3J9T - chains P and b of the 28 polymer chains in the assembly; structure by electron microscopy, 6.90 A resolution (low resolution: residue-level contacts below are approximate; hydrogen-bond / salt-bridge calls are withheld).

[Chain P]
Name: V-type proton ATPase subunit H
Source organism: Saccharomyces cerevisiae
Reference sequence: P41807 (VATH_YEAST); numbering as in UniProt (aligned over 1-478)
Sequence (478 residues; numbered 1 to 478; the number before each row is that of its first residue):
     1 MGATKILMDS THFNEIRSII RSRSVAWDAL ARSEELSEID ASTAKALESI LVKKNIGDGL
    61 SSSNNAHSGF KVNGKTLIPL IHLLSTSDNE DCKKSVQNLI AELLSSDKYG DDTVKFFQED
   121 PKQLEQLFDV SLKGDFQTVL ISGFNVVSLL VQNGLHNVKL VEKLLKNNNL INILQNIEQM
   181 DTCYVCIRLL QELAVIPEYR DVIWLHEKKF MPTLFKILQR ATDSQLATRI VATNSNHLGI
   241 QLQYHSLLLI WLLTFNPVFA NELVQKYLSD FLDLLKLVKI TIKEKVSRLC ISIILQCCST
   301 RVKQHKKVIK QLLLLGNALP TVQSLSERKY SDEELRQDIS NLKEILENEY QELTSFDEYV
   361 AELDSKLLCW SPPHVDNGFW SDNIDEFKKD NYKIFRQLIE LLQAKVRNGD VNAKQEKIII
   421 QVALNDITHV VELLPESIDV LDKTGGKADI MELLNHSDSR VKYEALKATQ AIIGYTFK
Disordered / not traced: 56-72
Curated features (UniProtKB/Swiss-Prot):
  - mutagenesis: Lys-405 to Ile-418 (Increases the ATPase activity of membrane-detached V-ATPase V1, appears to have no effect on cell population growth), Asp-410 (D410A: Appears to have no effect on the ATPase activity of membrane-detached V-ATPase V1 or on cell population growth)

[Chain b]
Name: V-type proton ATPase subunit a, vacuolar isoform
Source organism: Saccharomyces cerevisiae
Reference sequence: P32563 (VPH1_YEAST); residue numbers follow UniProt; this construct covers 1-840
Sequence (840 residues; each row starts with the number of its first residue):
     1 MAEKEEAIFR SAEMALVQFY IPQEISRDSA YTLGQLGLVQ FRDLNSKVRA FQRTFVNEIR
    61 RLDNVERQYR YFYSLLKKHD IKLYEGDTDK YLDGSGELYV PPSGSVIDDY VRNASYLEER
   121 LIQMEDATDQ IEVQKNDLEQ YRFILQSGDE FFLKGDNTDS TSYMDEDMID ANGENIAAAI
   181 GASVNYVTGV IARDKVATLE QILWRVLRGN LFFKTVEIEQ PVYDVKTREY KHKNAFIVFS
   241 HGDLIIKRIR KIAESLDANL YDVDSSNEGR SQQLAKVNKN LSDLYTVLKT TSTTLESELY
   301 AIAKELDSWF QDVTREKAIF EILNKSNYDT NRKILIAEGW IPRDELATLQ ARLGEMIARL
   361 GIDVPSIIQV LDTNHTPPTF HRTNKFTAGF QSICDCYGIA QYREINAGLP TIVTFPFMFA
   421 IMFGDMGHGF LMTLAALSLV LNEKKINKMK RGEIFDMAFT GRYIILLMGV FSMYTGFLYN
   481 DIFSKTMTIF KSGWKWPDHW KKGESITATS VGTYPIGLDW AWHGTENALL FSNSYKMKLS
   541 ILMGFIHMTY SYFFSLANHL YFNSMIDIIG NFIPGLLFMQ GIFGYLSVCI VYKWAVDWVK
   601 DGKPAPGLLN MLINMFLSPG TIDDELYPHQ AKVQVFLLLM ALVCIPWLLL VKPLHFKFTH
   661 KKKSHEPLPS TEADASSEDL EAQQLISAMD ADDAEEEEVG SGSHGEDFGD IMIHQVIHTI
   721 EFCLNCVSHT ASYLRLWALS LAHAQLSSVL WTMTIQIAFG FRGFVGVFMT VALFAMWFAL
   781 TCAVLVLMEG TSAMLHSLRL HWVESMSKFF VGEGLPYEPF AFEYKDMEVA VASASSSASS
Disordered / not traced: 1-13, 152-175, 221-233, 363-840
Curated features (UniProtKB/Swiss-Prot):
  - modified residue: Ala-2 (N-acetylalanine)
  - mutagenesis: Asp-425 (D425N: Reduces assembly of V-ATPase complexes and reduces ATPase activity of the assembled complexes), Lys-538 (K538A: Reduces assembly of V-ATPase complexes), Lys-593 (K593A: Reduces ATPase activity), Gln-634 (Q634L: Reduces subunit stability), His-729 (H729R: Reduces ATPase activity), Arg-735 (R735L: Reduces subunit stability), Leu-739 (L739S: Reduces ATPase activity), His-743 (H743A/E/Y: Reduces ATPase activity), Leu-746 (L746S: Reduces ATPase activity), Leu-780 (L780S: Reduces assembly of V-ATPase complexes), Glu-789 (E789A/D/H/Q: Abolishes ATPase activity and proton transport, but does not affect complex assembly), Leu-800 (L800S: Reduces assembly of V-ATPase complexes), 4 further mutagenesis entries in UniProt

[How chain P and chain b interact]
Contacting residue pairs (49):
  Gln-225(P) / Arg-343(b)
  Ala-227(P) / Met-14(b)
  Ala-227(P) / Ala-15(b)
  Ala-227(P) / Arg-343(b)
  Thr-228(P) / Met-14(b)
  Thr-228(P) / Arg-343(b)
  Arg-229(P) / Trp-340(b)
  Ile-282(P) / Phe-51(b)
  Glu-284(P) / Phe-51(b)
  Pro-320(P) / Arg-112(b)
  Ser-324(P) / Asp-108(b)
  Ser-324(P) / Arg-112(b)
  Glu-327(P) / Arg-60(b)
  Glu-327(P) / Asn-64(b)
  Glu-327(P) / Arg-67(b)
  Arg-328(P) / Arg-61(b)
  Arg-328(P) / Ile-107(b)
  Lys-329(P) / Asn-57(b)
  Lys-329(P) / Arg-60(b)
  Lys-329(P) / Arg-61(b)
  Tyr-330(P) / Asn-57(b)
  Tyr-330(P) / Arg-61(b)
  Ser-331(P) / Ala-50(b)
  Ser-331(P) / Phe-51(b)
  Ser-331(P) / Phe-55(b)
  Ser-331(P) / Asn-57(b)
  Arg-336(P) / Phe-55(b)
  Arg-336(P) / Asn-57(b)
  Met-451(P) / Asp-283(b)
  Lys-462(P) / Thr-294(b)
  Tyr-463(P) / Arg-120(b)
  Tyr-463(P) / Gln-123(b)
  Tyr-463(P) / Met-124(b)
  Leu-466(P) / Val-287(b)
  Leu-466(P) / Thr-290(b)
  Leu-466(P) / Thr-291(b)
  Lys-467(P) / Gln-123(b)
  Thr-469(P) / Val-287(b)
  Gln-470(P) / Gln-130(b)
  Ile-473(P) / Gln-134(b)
  Ile-473(P) / Leu-284(b)
  Gly-474(P) / Gln-134(b)
  Thr-476(P) / Ser-266(b)
  Thr-476(P) / Asn-267(b)
  Thr-476(P) / Asn-280(b)
  Phe-477(P) / Gln-134(b)
  Phe-477(P) / Asp-137(b)
  Phe-477(P) / Leu-138(b)
  Lys-478(P) / Ser-266(b)
Other interface residues (no listed pair), chain P (32 interface residues in all): Lys-279, Ile-280, Thr-321, Leu-325, Lys-447, Leu-454
Other interface residues (no listed pair), chain b (42 interface residues in all): Ser-103, Ser-105, Val-106, Val-111, Glu-119, Ala-127, Ile-131, Tyr-141, Ser-265, Lys-276, Thr-293

[Summary]
The interface between chain P and chain b involves 32 residues on one side and 42 on the other. Curated
annotation (UniProt) lists one mutagenesis site on chain P; 16 mutagenesis sites on chain b.
Chain P is V-type proton ATPase subunit H and chain b is V-type proton ATPase subunit a, vacuolar isoform,
both from Saccharomyces cerevisiae; the structure, Yeast V-ATPase state 1, was determined by electron
microscopy, deposited together with 3J9U and 3J9V.
